Entry 6MUW (electron microscopy, 3.60 A resolution); this record covers chains T and U of the 28 polymer chains in the assembly.

Chain T:
Name: 20S proteasome alpha-6 subunit
Organism: Plasmodium falciparum (isolate 3D7)
Notes: EC 3.4.25.1
Reference sequence: Q8IK90 (Q8IK90_PLAF7); residue numbers follow UniProt; this construct covers 1-254
Chain sequence (254 residues; numbered 1 to 254; the number before each row is that of its first residue):
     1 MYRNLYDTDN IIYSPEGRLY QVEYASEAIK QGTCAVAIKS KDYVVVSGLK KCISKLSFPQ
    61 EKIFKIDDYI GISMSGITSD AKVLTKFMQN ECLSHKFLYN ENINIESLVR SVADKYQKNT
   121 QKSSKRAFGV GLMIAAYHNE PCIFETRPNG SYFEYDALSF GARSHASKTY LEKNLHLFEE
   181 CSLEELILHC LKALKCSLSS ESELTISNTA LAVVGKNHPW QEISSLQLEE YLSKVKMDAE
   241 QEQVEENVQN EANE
Unresolved in the structure: 237-254

Chain U:
Name: 20S proteasome alpha-7 subunit
Organism: Plasmodium falciparum (isolate 3D7)
Notes: EC 3.4.25.1
Reference sequence: O77396 (O77396_PLAF7); numbering as in UniProt (aligned over 1-252)
Chain sequence (252 residues; row label = number of the first residue in the row):
     1 MAGLSAGYDL SVSTFSPDGR LYQVEYIYKS INNNNTALCL ECKDGIICCC INSNMDKNKM
    61 IKKNSYNRIY HVNNNIIITY SGFDGDARNI IDRARSEANT YYYNFHTNIP LHILVNRISL
   121 YIHAYTLYWH MRPFAASIII SSFNEKDKGD IYCIEPNGAC YKYSGIVIGK NKEMFKTEIE
   181 KKDYKDINVR DAIEDIYKFI LTSDDHMNKN NLQNLVNFSW ICKESSYEFQ NIHEEILTPA
   241 LNKAVEYIEK LN
Unresolved in the structure: 1-4, 204-209, 245-252

Chain T / chain U interface:
Pairs across the interface (59; chain T residue first):
  Tyr6(T) - Asp9(U)  hydrogen bond
  Tyr6(T) - Leu10(U)  hydrophobic
  Asn10(T) - Arg132(U)
  Ile11(T) - Gln23(U)
  Ile11(T) - His130(U)
  Ile11(T) - Met131(U)
  Ile11(T) - Arg132(U)
  Ile12(T) - Leu10(U)
  Ile12(T) - Gln23(U)
  Tyr13(T) - Gln23(U)  hydrogen bond (backbone-side chain)
  Tyr13(T) - Tyr26(U)
  Tyr13(T) - Ile27(U)  hydrophobic
  Tyr13(T) - Arg132(U)  hydrogen bond
  Tyr13(T) - Pro133(U)  hydrogen bond (side chain-backbone)
  Tyr13(T) - Ala135(U)
  Ser14(T) - Tyr26(U)
  Pro15(T) - Tyr26(U)
  Pro15(T) - Lys29(U)
  Glu16(T) - Lys29(U)
  Glu16(T) - Asn33(U)
  Gly17(T) - Tyr26(U)
  Gly17(T) - Ser30(U)
  Leu19(T) - Arg132(U)
  Arg110(T) - Tyr70(U)
  Arg110(T) - Arg88(U)
  Ala113(T) - Arg88(U)
  Asp114(T) - Arg88(U)  salt bridge
  Asp114(T) - Asp92(U)
  Gln117(T) - Gly85(U)  hydrogen bond (side chain-backbone)
  Gln117(T) - Asp86(U)  hydrogen bond
  Gln117(T) - Asn89(U)
  Gln117(T) - Arg132(U)
  Thr120(T) - Arg132(U)  hydrogen bond (backbone-side chain)
  Gln121(T) - Asn89(U)
  Gln121(T) - Tyr125(U)
  Gln121(T) - Met131(U)
  Gln121(T) - Arg132(U)  hydrogen bond (backbone-backbone)
  Gln121(T) - Phe134(U)
  Ser123(T) - His130(U)  hydrogen bond (backbone-backbone)
  Glu140(T) - Lys62(U)  salt bridge
  Gly150(T) - Asp84(U)
  Gly150(T) - Gly85(U)  hydrogen bond (backbone-backbone)
  Gly150(T) - Arg88(U)  hydrogen bond (backbone-side chain)
  Ser151(T) - Asp84(U)
  Tyr152(T) - Tyr66(U)
  Tyr152(T) - Arg88(U)  hydrogen bond
  Phe153(T) - Ile61(U)  hydrophobic
  Phe153(T) - Tyr66(U)  hydrophobic
  Glu154(T) - Met60(U)
  Glu154(T) - Ile61(U)
  Glu154(T) - Lys62(U)  salt bridge
  Glu154(T) - Ser65(U)  hydrogen bond (backbone-side chain)
  Tyr155(T) - Asn58(U)  hydrogen bond
  Tyr155(T) - Met60(U)
  Tyr155(T) - Ile61(U)  hydrophobic
  Asp156(T) - Met60(U)  hydrogen bond (backbone-backbone)
  Ala157(T) - Met60(U)
  Leu171(T) - Met60(U)
  Glu172(T) - Lys59(U)  salt bridge
Interface residues without a listed pair, chain T (31 interface residues in all): Leu5, Lys122, Arg147
Interface residues without a listed pair, chain U (32 interface residues in all): Ser11, Met55, Lys57

Summary:
31 residues of chain T face 32 of chain U across their interface, with 15 hydrogen bonds and 4 salt bridges.
Polar contacts include Asp114(T)-Arg88(U), Glu140(T)-Lys62(U) and Glu154(T)-Lys62(U).
Here chain T is 20S proteasome alpha-6 subunit and chain U is 20S proteasome alpha-7 subunit, both from
Plasmodium falciparum (isolate 3D7). Entry 6MUW (The structure of the Plasmodium falciparum 20S proteasome)
was determined by electron microscopy, deposited together with 6DFK, 6MUV and 6MUX.
